8G5B - chains A and N of the 7 polymer chains in the assembly; structure by electron microscopy, 3.10 A resolution.

Chain A:
Name: Hemagglutinin
Source organism: Influenza A virus
Notes: fragment: head fragment
UniProt: P03437 (HEMA_I68A0); residues 37-319 here correspond to UniProt positions 53-335 (UniProt number = residue number + 16)
Sequence (386 residues; each row starts with the number of its first residue; numbers below 1 keep their minus sign (Met-2 is residue -2)):
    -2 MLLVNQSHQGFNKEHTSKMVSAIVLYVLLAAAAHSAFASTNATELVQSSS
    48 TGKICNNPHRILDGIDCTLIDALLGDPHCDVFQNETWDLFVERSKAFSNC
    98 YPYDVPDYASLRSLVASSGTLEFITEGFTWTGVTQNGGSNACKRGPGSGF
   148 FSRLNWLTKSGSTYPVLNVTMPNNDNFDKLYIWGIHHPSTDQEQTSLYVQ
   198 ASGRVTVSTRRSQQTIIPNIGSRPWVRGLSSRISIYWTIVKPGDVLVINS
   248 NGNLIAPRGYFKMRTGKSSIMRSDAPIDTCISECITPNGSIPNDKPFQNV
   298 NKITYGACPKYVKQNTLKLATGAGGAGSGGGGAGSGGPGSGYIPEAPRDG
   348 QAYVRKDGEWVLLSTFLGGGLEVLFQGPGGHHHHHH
Disordered / not traced: -2 to 40, 311-383
Disulfide bonds: Cys52-Cys277, Cys64-Cys76, Cys97-Cys139, Cys281-Cys305
Covalent attachments: N-acetylglucosamine (NAG) linked to Asn165, Asn285
Construct notes: initiating methionine (-2); expression tag (-1 to 36, 320-383); conflict Asp188 (Asn204 in P03437)
Swiss-Prot annotation at these positions:
  - glycosylation (N-linked (GlcNAc...) asparagine): Asn38, Asn81, Asn165, Asn285

Chain N:
Name: S5V2-29 light chain
Source organism: Homo sapiens
Sequence (210 residues; row label = number of the first residue in the row):
     1 DIQMTQTPSSLSASVGDRVTITCRASQSIGASLNWYQQKPGEAPKFLIYA
    51 ASNLQSGVPSRFSGSGSGTDFTLTISSLQPEDFATYYCQQQGTFGQGTKL
   101 EIKRTVAAPSVFIFPPSDEQLKSGTASVVCLLNNFYPREAKVQWKVDNAL
   151 QSGNSQESVTEQDSKDSTYSLSSTLTLSKADYEKHKVYACEVTHQGLSSP
   201 VTKSFNRGEC
Disordered / not traced: 104-210
Disulfide bonds: Cys23-Cys88

Chain A / chain N interface:
Contacting residue pairs (12):
  Pro221(A) - Phe46(N)  hydrophobic
  Pro221(A) - Tyr49(N)  hydrophobic
  Pro221(A) - Gln55(N)
  Trp222(A) - Tyr49(N)
  Trp222(A) - Asn53(N)
  Trp222(A) - Leu54(N)
  Trp222(A) - Gln55(N)  hydrogen bond (backbone-side chain)
  Trp222(A) - Ser56(N)
  Val223(A) - Tyr49(N)  hydrophobic
  Val223(A) - Asn53(N)
  Arg224(A) - Asn53(N)
  Arg229(A) - Tyr49(N)

In short:
Chain A and chain N form an interface of 5 and 6 residues respectively; the contacts include 1 hydrogen bond.
The hydrogen-bonded pair is Trp222(A)-Gln55(N). N-acetylglucosamine is covalently linked to Asn165(A) and
Asn285(A).
Chain A is Hemagglutinin (Influenza A virus) and chain N is S5V2-29 light chain (Homo sapiens); the structure,
Influenza A H3N2 X-31 Hemagglutinin in complex with FL-1061, was determined by electron microscopy.
